8ETG - chains 1 and n of the 48 polymer chains in the assembly; structure by electron microscopy, 3.40 A resolution.

[Chain 1]
Molecule: 3497-nt RNA strand
Organism: Schizosaccharomyces pombe
Sequence (3497 nucleotides; each row starts with the number of its first residue):
     1 AUUUGACCUC AAAUCAGGUA GGACUACGCG CUGAACUUAA GCAUAUCAAU AAGCGCAGGA
    61 AAAGAAAAUA ACCAUGAUUC CCUCAGUAAC GGCGAGUGAA GCGGGAAAAG CUCAAAUUUG
   121 AAAUCUGGCA ACAUUUCUUU UGUUGUCCGA GUUGUAAUUU CAAGAAGCUG CUUUGAGUGU
   181 AGACGAUCGG UCUAAGUUCC UUGGAACAGG ACGUCAGAGA GGGUGAGAAC CCCGUCUUUG
   241 GUCGAUUGGA UAUGCCAUAU AAAGCGCUUU CGAAGAGUCG AGUUGUUUGG GAAUGCAGCU
   301 CUAAAUGGGU GGUAAAUUUC AUCUAAAGCU AAAUAUUGGC GAGAGACCGA UAGCGAACAA
   361 GUAGAGUGAU CGAAAGAUGA AAAGAACUUU GAAAAGAGAG UUAAAUAGUA CGUGAAAUUG
   421 CUGAAAGGGA AGCAUUGGAA AUCAGUCUUA CCUGGGUGAG AUCAGUAGUC UCUUCGCGAG
   481 ACUAUGCACU CUGAACCUGU GGUAGGUCAG CAUCAGUUUU CGGGGGCGGA AAAAGAAUAA
   541 GGGAAGGUGG CUUUCCGGGU UCUGCCUGGG GAGUGUUUAU AGCCCUUGUU GUAAUACGUC
   601 CACUGGGGAC UGAGGACUGC GGCUUCGUGC CAAGGAUGCU GACAUAAUGG UUUUCAAUGG
   661 CCCGUCUUGA AACACGGACC AAGGAGUCUA GCAUCUAUGC GAGUGUUUGG GUGAUGAAAA
   721 CCCAUCCGCG AAAUGAAAGU GAAUGCAGGU GGGAACGCCC UUGUGGCGUG CACCAUCGAC
   781 CGACCCGGAA GUUUGUCAAU GGAAGGGUUU GAGUAAGAGC AUAGCUGUUG GGACCCGAAA
   841 GAUGGUGAAC UAUGCCUGAA UAGGGUGAAG CCAGAGGAAA CUCUGGUGGA GGCUCGUAGA
   901 GAUUCUGACG UGCAAAUCGA UCUUCAAAUU UGGGUAUAGG GGCGAAAGAC UAAUCGAACC
   961 AUCUAGUAGC UGGUUCCUGC CGAAGUUUCC CUCAGGAUAG CAGAAACUCA GAUCAGUUUU
  1021 AUGAGGUAAA GCGAAUGAUU AGAGGUCUUG GGGAAGGAAU UUCCUCAACC UAUUCUCAAA
  1081 CUUUAAAUAU GUAAGACGCC CUUGUCGCUU AAUUGGACGU GGGCCAUCGA AUGAGAGUUU
  1141 CUAGUGGGCC AUUUUUGGUA AGCAGAACUG GCGAUGCGGG AUGAACCGAA CGUGAGGUUA
  1201 AGGUGCCGGA AUGUACGCUC AUCAGACACC AGAAAAGGUG UUAGUUCAUC UAGACAGCAG
  1261 GACGGUGGCC AUGGAAGUCG GAAUCCGCUA AGGAGUGUGU AACAACUCAC CUGCCGAAUG
  1321 AACUAGCCCU GAAAAUGGAU GGCGCUUAAG CGUACUACCC AUACCUCACC GUCUGGGUUA
  1381 GCUUUGAGAA GCUCAGACGA GUAGGCAGGC GUGGAGGUUU GUGACGAAGC CUUGGGCGUG
  1441 AGCCUGGGUC GAACAGCCUC UAGUGCAGAU CUUGGUGGAA GUAGCAAAUA UUCAAAUGAG
  1501 AACUUUGAAG ACUGAAGUGG GGAAAGGUUC CAUGUGAACA GCAGUUGGAC AUGGGUUAGU
  1561 CGAUCCUAAG AGAUAGGGAA GCUCCGUAUG AAAGUUGCAC GAUUUUUCGU GCCUCCUAUC
  1621 GAAAGGGAAU CCGGUUAAUA UUCCGGAACC AGAAGGUGGA AUCAACACGG CAACGUAAAU
  1681 GAAGUUGGAG ACGUCGGCGG GAGCCCUGGG AAGAGUUCUC UUUUCUUUUU AACAAACCAU
  1741 UGAACUACCC UGAAAUCGGU UUAUCCGGAG CUAGGGUAUG GUGUUUGGAA GAGUUCAGCG
  1801 CCUCAUGCUG AAUCCGGUGC GCUCUCGACG GCCCUUGAAA AUCCAACGGA AGAAUGGACC
  1861 UUCGGGUCCU UGUUUUCACA UCUGGUCGUA CUCAUAACCG CAGCAGGUCU CCAAGGUGAA
  1921 CAGCCUCUAG UUGAUAGAAC AAUGUAGAUA AGGGAAGUCG GCAAAAUGGA UCCGUAACUU
  1981 CGGGAUAAGG AUUGGCUCUA AGGGUUGGGU ACGUUGGGCC UUGGAACCUG AACGGUUGCU
  2041 GGACUGAGCG UGGACCGAUG UCUUUUCUCG CCUUUCGGGG UGAGAAGGGA UGUUGGACCU
  2101 GCUUGGACCU UGGCGGCCGG GAAGUCCUUG GUCGGGCUUU UCUCCUUCUC GGGGAUUAUG
  2161 CUCUUACUGG CGUACGUUUA ACAACCAACU UAGAACUGGU ACGGACAAGG GGAAUCUGAC
  2221 UGUCUAAUUA AAACAUAGCA UUGCGAUGGC CAGAAAGUGG UGUUGACGCA AUGUGAUUUC
  2281 UGCCCAGUGC UCUGAAUGUC AAAGUGAAGA AAUUCAACCA AGCGCGGGUA AACGGCGGGA
  2341 GUAACUAUGA CUCUCUUAAG GUAGCCAAAU GCCUCGUCAU CUAACUAGUG ACGCGCAUGA
  2401 AUGGAUUAAC GAGAUUCCCA CUGUCCCUAU CUACUAUCUA GCGAAACCAC AGCCUGGGGA
  2461 ACGGGCCAGG CAAAAUCAGC GGGGAAAGAA GACCCUGUUG AGCUUGACUC UAGUUUGACA
  2521 UUGUGAAGAG ACAUAGAGGG UGUAGGAUAA GUGGGAGUAU GUUUCGGCAU ACGCCGGUGA
  2581 AAUACCACUA CCUUUAUCGU UUCUUUACUU AAUCAAUGAA GCGGAAUUGG GAUUUAUUUC
  2641 CCAUAUUCUA GCGUUAAAGU UUCUUCGCGA ACUGAUCCGC GUUGAUGACA UUGUCAGGUG
  2701 GGGAGUUUGG CUGGGGCGGC ACAUCUGUUA AAAGAUAACG CAGGUGUCCU AAGGGGGACU
  2761 CAUCGAGAAC AGAAAUCUCG AGUAGAAUAA AAGGGUAAAA GUCCCCUUGA UUUUGAUUUU
  2821 CAGUGUGAAU ACAAACCAUG AAAGUGUGGC CUAUCGAUCC UUUGUUCCCU CGAAAUUUGA
  2881 GGACAGAGGU GCCAGAAAAG UUACCACAGG GAUAACUGGC UUGUGGCAGC CAAGCGUUCA
  2941 UAGCGACGUU GCUUUUUGAU UCUUCGAUGU CGGCUCUUCC UAUCAUACCG AAGCAGAAUU
  3001 CGGUAAGCGU UGGAUUGUUC ACCCACUAAU AGGGAACGUG AGCUGGGUUU AGACCGUCGU
  3061 GAGACAGGUU AGUUUUACCC UACUGAUGAA GUGUCGUCGC AAUGGUAAUU CAACUUAGUA
  3121 CGAGAGGAAC CGUUGAUUCA GAUCAUUGGU AUUUGCGGCU GCCUGACAAG GCAAUGCCGC
  3181 GGAGCUAUCA UCUGCUGGAU AACGGCUGAA CGCCUCUAAG CCAGAAUCCG UGCCAGAAAG
  3241 CGACGAUUUU UUGGUCCGCA UGAUUUAUAU GUAUAAAAAU AGAGGUAGGA CUUGUUCCUA
  3301 CUCUCCUGUA UCGUAGAAGA UGGGCGAUGG UUGAUGAAAC GGAAGUGUUU UAUUGACUUG
  3361 UCCAUGAAAU UCCAUUGAAA UCUUGUGCGG AAUCGAAUCC AUUGCAUACG ACUUUAAUGU
  3421 GGAACGGGGU AUUGUAAGCA GUAGAGUAGC CUUGUUGUUA CGAUCUGCUG AGAUUAAGCC
  3481 UUUGUUCCCA AGAUUUG
Disordered / not traced: 1-2, 36-47, 91-95, 287-294, 313-318, 446-505, 552-573, 667-672, 743-747, 782-812, 849-956, 1026-1087, 1095-1129, 1227-1230, 1382-1387, 1486-1490, 1595-1596, 1615-1617, 1623-1624, 1663-1666, 1741-1745, 1754-1770, 1834-1837, 1853-1872, 1894-1909, 1958-2310, 2314-2336, 2340-2416, 2459-2462, 2483-2919, 2936-2942, 2954-2970, 3015-3021, 3047-3078, 3249-3269, 3290-3297, 3375-3394, 3442-3464
Differences from the reference sequence: conflict U3196 (C6346 in 157310483)

[Chain n]
Molecule: Pescadillo homolog
Organism: Schizosaccharomyces pombe
UniProtKB: O60164 (PESC_SCHPO); residue numbers follow UniProt; this construct covers 1-607
Amino-acid sequence (607 residues; row label = number of the first residue in the row):
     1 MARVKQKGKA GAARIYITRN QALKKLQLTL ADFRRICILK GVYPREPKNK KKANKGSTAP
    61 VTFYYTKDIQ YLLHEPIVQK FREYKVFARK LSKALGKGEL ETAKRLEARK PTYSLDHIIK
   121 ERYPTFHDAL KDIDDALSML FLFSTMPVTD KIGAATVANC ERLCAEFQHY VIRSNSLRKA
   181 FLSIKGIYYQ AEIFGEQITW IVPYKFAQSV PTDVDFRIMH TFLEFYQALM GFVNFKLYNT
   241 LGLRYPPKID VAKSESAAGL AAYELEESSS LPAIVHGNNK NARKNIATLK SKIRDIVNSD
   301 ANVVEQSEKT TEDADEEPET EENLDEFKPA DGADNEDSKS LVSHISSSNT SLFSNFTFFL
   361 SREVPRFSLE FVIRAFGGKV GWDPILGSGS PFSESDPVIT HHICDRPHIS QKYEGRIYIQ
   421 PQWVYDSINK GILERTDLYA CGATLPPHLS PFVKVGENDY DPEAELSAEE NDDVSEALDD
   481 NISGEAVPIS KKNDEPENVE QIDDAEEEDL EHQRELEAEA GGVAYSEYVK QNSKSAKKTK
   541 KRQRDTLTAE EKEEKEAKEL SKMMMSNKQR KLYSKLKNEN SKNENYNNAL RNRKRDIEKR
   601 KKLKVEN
Disordered / not traced: 1, 267-348, 454-552, 599-607

[How chain 1 and chain n interact]
Contacting residue pairs (79):
  G5(1) - Ser92(n)  hydrogen bond to the phosphate
  G5(1) - Gly96(n)  sugar contact
  A6(1) - Lys93(n)  sugar contact
  A6(1) - Lys97(n)  phosphate contact
  C7(1) - Lys93(n)  salt bridge to the phosphate
  C7(1) - Lys97(n)  salt bridge to the phosphate
  C148(1) - Lys90(n)  phosphate contact
  C148(1) - Arg105(n)  salt bridge to the phosphate
  U1564(1) - Arg3(n)  base contact
  C1565(1) - Arg3(n)  hydrogen bond to the sugar
  G1597(1) - Lys24(n)  hydrogen bond to the sugar
  C1598(1) - Lys24(n)  salt bridge to the phosphate
  A1599(1) - Asn20(n)  hydrogen bond to the phosphate
  A1599(1) - Gln21(n)  hydrogen bond to the phosphate
  A1599(1) - Lys24(n)  salt bridge to the phosphate
  C1600(1) - Asn20(n)  hydrogen bond to the base
  C1600(1) - Val61(n)  phosphate contact
  G1601(1) - Arg19(n)  salt bridge to the phosphate
  G1601(1) - Leu30(n)  base contact
  A1602(1) - Asp213(n)  base contact
  A1602(1) - Asp215(n)  base contact
  A1602(1) - Ile218(n)  sugar contact
  U1603(1) - Ala31(n)  base contact
  U1603(1) - Arg34(n)  salt bridge to the phosphate
  U1603(1) - Arg35(n)  base contact
  U1603(1) - Asp215(n)  hydrogen bond to the sugar
  U1603(1) - Arg217(n)  hydrogen bond to the sugar
  U1603(1) - Ile218(n)  base contact
  U1603(1) - Thr221(n)  base contact
  U1604(1) - Thr29(n)  hydrogen bond to the base
  U1604(1) - Leu30(n)  hydrogen bond to the base
  U1604(1) - Ala31(n)  hydrogen bond to the base
  U1604(1) - Arg217(n)  salt bridge to the phosphate
  U1605(1) - Arg217(n)  salt bridge to the phosphate
  U1606(1) - Arg35(n)  base contact
  U1606(1) - Lys151(n)  salt bridge to the phosphate
  U1606(1) - Arg217(n)  salt bridge to the phosphate
  U1606(1) - His220(n)  base contact
  U1606(1) - Thr221(n)  base contact
  U1606(1) - Glu224(n)  base contact
  U1607(1) - Tyr84(n)  phosphate contact
  U1607(1) - Lys85(n)  phosphate contact
  U1607(1) - Ala88(n)  base contact
  U1607(1) - Arg89(n)  hydrogen bond to the base
  U1607(1) - Ser92(n)  hydrogen bond to the base
  C1608(1) - Leu23(n)  base contact
  C1608(1) - Leu28(n)  base contact
  C1608(1) - Thr29(n)  phosphate contact
  C1608(1) - Leu30(n)  base contact
  C1608(1) - Asp32(n)  phosphate contact
  C1608(1) - Lys85(n)  phosphate contact
  A1628(1) - Ala2(n)  base contact
  A1628(1) - Val4(n)  base contact
  A1651(1) - Lys5(n)  sugar contact
  G1652(1) - Lys5(n)  sugar contact
  G1652(1) - Lys7(n)  salt bridge to the phosphate
  A1653(1) - Lys7(n)  salt bridge to the phosphate
  A1653(1) - Gly8(n)  phosphate contact
  A1653(1) - Gly11(n)  phosphate contact
  A1653(1) - Lys52(n)  salt bridge to the phosphate
  A1654(1) - Ala10(n)  phosphate contact
  A1654(1) - Ala12(n)  hydrogen bond to the phosphate
  A1654(1) - Lys52(n)  salt bridge to the phosphate
  G1655(1) - Lys48(n)  sugar contact
  G1656(1) - Lys48(n)  salt bridge to the phosphate
  G1658(1) - Ser566(n)  hydrogen bond to the phosphate
  G1658(1) - Asn567(n)  phosphate contact
  G1659(1) - Ser566(n)  phosphate contact
  U1680(1) - Lys51(n)  hydrogen bond to the sugar
  G1681(1) - Lys51(n)  salt bridge to the phosphate
  G1681(1) - Thr58(n)  sugar contact
  A1682(1) - Thr58(n)  sugar contact
  A1850(1) - Thr58(n)  base contact
  A1851(1) - Pro60(n)  sugar contact
  G1852(1) - Pro60(n)  phosphate contact
  U1874(1) - Lys50(n)  salt bridge to the phosphate
  U1874(1) - Lys51(n)  phosphate contact
  U1875(1) - Lys51(n)  salt bridge to the phosphate
  G1885(1) - Ala2(n)  hydrogen bond to the base
Also at the interface, not in a pair above, chain 1 (39 interface residues in all): C147, G149, U1657
Also at the interface, not in a pair above, chain n (55 interface residues in all): Gln6, Gly56, Ser57, Ala59, Leu106, Arg109, Tyr113

[Summary]
Chain 1 and chain n form an interface of 39 and 55 residues respectively, with 17 hydrogen bonds and 19 salt
bridges. Polar pairs include C1600(1)-Asn20(n), U1604(1)-Thr29(n) and U1604(1)-Leu30(n).
Here chain 1 is a 3497-nt RNA strand and chain n is Pescadillo homolog, both from Schizosaccharomyces pombe.
Entry 8ETG (Fkbp39 associated 60S nascent ribosome State 3) was determined by electron microscopy (same
publication as 8ESQ, 8ESR, 8ETC, 8ETH, 8ETI, 8ETJ and 3 further entries).
